Entry 3IG5 (X-ray diffraction, 2.10 A resolution); this record covers chain A.

# Chain A
Molecule: Glutamate-cysteine ligase
Source organism: Saccharomyces cerevisiae
Notes: EC 6.3.2.2
UniProt: P32477 (GSH1_YEAST); residue numbers follow UniProt; this construct covers 1-678
Chain sequence (692 residues; each row starts with the number of its first residue):
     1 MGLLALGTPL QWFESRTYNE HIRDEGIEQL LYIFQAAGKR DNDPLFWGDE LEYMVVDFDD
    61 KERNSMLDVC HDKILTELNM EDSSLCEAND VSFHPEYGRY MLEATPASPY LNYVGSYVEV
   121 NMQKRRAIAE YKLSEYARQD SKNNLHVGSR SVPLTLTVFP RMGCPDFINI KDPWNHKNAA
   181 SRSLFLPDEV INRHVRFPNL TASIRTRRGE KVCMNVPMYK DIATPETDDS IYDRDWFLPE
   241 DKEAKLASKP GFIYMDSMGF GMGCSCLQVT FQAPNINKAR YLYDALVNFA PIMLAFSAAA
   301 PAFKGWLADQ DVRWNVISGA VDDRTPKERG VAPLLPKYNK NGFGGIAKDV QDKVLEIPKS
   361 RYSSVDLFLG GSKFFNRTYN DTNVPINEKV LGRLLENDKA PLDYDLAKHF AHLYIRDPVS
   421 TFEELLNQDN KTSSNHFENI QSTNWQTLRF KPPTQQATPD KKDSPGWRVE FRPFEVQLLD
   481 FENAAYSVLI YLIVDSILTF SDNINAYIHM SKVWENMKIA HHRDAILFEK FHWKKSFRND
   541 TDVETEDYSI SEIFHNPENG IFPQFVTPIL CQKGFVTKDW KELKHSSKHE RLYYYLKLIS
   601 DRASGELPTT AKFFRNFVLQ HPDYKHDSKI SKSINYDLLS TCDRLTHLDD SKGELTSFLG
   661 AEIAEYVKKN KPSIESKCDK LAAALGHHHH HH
Unresolved in the structure: 1, 674-692
Construct notes: expression tag (679-692)
Modified positions: C70 (s-hydroxycysteine; CSO)
Bound ions: Mg2+: E52, E96, E103 (together with glutamic acid)
Ligand contacts: glutamic acid (GLU): E52, E96, E103, M262, C264, S265, C266, Q268, R313, I317, Y362, W445, R472
What the authors report for this chain:
  - Mg2+ coordination: E96
  - Mg2+ coordination through a water molecule: E50
  - post-translational modification sites: C70
  - binding site for glutamic acid: E96, M262

# Summary
Chain A binds glutamic acid. E52, E96 and E103 form the Mg2+ site. From the paper: a binding site for glutamic
acid at E96 and M262; Mg2+ coordination by E96.
Chain A is Glutamate-cysteine ligase (Saccharomyces cerevisiae); the structure, Saccharomyces cerevisiae
glutamate cysteine ligase in complex with Mg2+ and L-glutamate, was determined by X-ray diffraction, deposited
together with 3IG8.
